Entry 1NL9 (X-ray diffraction, 2.40 A resolution); this record covers chain A.

# Chain A
Molecule: Protein-tyrosine phosphatase, non-receptor type 1
Source organism: Homo sapiens
Notes: EC 3.1.3.48; fragment: PTP1B catalytic domain
Reference sequence: P18031 (PTN1_HUMAN); residues 1-321 here = UniProt positions 1-321
Chain sequence (321 residues; each row starts with the number of its first residue):
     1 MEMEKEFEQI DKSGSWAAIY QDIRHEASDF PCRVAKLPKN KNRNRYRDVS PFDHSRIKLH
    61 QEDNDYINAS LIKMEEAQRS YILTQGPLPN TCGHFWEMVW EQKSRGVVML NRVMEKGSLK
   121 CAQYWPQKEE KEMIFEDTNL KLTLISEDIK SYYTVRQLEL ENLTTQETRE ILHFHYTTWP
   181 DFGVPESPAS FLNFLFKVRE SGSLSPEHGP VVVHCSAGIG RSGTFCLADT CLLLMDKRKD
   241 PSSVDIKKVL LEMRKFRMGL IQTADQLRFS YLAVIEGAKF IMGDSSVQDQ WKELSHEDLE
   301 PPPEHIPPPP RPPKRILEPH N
Not modelled in the structure: 1, 285-321
Small-molecule neighbours: compound 12 (989; 2-{[4-(2-acetylamino-2-pentylcarbamoyl-ethyl)-naphthalen-1-yl]-oxalyl-amino}-benzoic acid): Tyr46, Asp48, Val49, Lys120, Trp179, Cys215, Ser216, Ala217, Gly218, Ile219, Gly220, Arg221, Met258, Gly259, Gln262, Thr263, Gln266
UniProt features mapped onto this chain:
  - active site: Cys215 (Phosphocysteine intermediate)
  - binding site (substrate): Asp181, Cys215 to Arg221, Gln262
  - modified residue: Met1 (N-acetylmethionine), Tyr20 (Phosphotyrosine), Ser50 (Phosphoserine), Tyr66 (Phosphotyrosine), Cys215 (Cysteine persulfide), Ser242 (Phosphoserine), Ser243 (Phosphoserine)
  - cross-link: Cys215 to Ser216 (N,N-(cysteine-1,S-diyl)serine (Cys-Ser))
  - mutagenesis: Ser50 (S50A/D: No phosphorylation), Asp181 (D181A: Substrate-trapping mutant), Cys215 (C215S: Catalytically inactive mutant; abolishes sulfhydration)

# In short
Ligands of chain A: compound 12. From UniProt: active-site residue Cys215, 9 substrate-binding residues and 3
mutagenesis sites.
Chain A is Protein-tyrosine phosphatase, non-receptor type 1 (Homo sapiens); the structure, Potent, Selective
Protein Tyrosine Phosphatase 1B Inhibitor Compound 12 Using a Linked-Fragment Strategy, was determined by
X-ray diffraction (same publication as 1NNY and 1NO6).
